PDB entry 6KFG | electron microscopy, 3.80 A resolution | chains C and D of the 8 polymer chains in the assembly

# Chain C (and D)
Name: Innexin-6
Organism: Caenorhabditis elegans
Notes: chain D of this document is another copy of the same molecule, construct and numbering; everything in this record applies to it too
Reference sequence: Q9U3N4 (INX6_CAEEL); numbering as in UniProt (aligned over 1-389)
Chain sequence (389 residues; each row starts with the number of its first residue):
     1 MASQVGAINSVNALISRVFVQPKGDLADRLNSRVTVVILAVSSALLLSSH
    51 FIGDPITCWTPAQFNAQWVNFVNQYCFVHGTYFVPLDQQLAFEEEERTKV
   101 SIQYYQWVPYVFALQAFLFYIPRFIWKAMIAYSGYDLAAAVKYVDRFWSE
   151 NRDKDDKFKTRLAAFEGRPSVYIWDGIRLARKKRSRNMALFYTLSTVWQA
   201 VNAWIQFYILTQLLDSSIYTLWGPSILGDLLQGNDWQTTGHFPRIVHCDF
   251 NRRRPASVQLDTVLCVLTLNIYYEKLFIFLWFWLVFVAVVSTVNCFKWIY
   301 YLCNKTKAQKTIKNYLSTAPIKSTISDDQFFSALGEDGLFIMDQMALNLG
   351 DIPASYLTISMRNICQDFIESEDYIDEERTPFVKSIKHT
Disordered / not traced: 1-11, 52-53, 88-96, 253-261, 370-389
Disulfide bonds: Cys58-Cys265, Cys76-Cys248

# Chain C / chain D interface
Residue-residue contacts - 39 pairs, chain C then chain D:
  Leu14(C) with Asn12(D)
  Asn65(C) with Phe64(D)
  Gln67(C) with Trp59(D); Phe64(D)
  Trp68(C) with Trp59(D), hydrophobic
  Phe71(C) with Thr57(D); Trp59(D), hydrophobic
  Gln74(C) with Thr57(D); Val266(D); Thr268(D)
  Val78(C) with Trp236(D); Arg244(D); Ile245(D), hydrophobic; Val266(D), hydrophobic
  Gln106(C) with Arg244(D); Ile271(D); Lys275(D)
  Trp107(C) with Asp235(D)
  Tyr110(C) with Ile271(D); Tyr272(D); Lys275(D)
  Asp136(C) with Ile352(D)
  Tyr143(C) with Arg152(D), hydrogen bond (side chain-backbone)
  Arg146(C) with Arg152(D)
  Lys157(C) with Asp155(D), salt bridge
  Arg168(C) with Asp153(D), salt bridge; Phe158(D)
  Tyr172(C) with Trp148(D), hydrophobic; Ile352(D), hydrophobic
  Asp175(C) with Arg161(D), salt bridge; Tyr356(D), hydrogen bond
  Gly176(C) with Ile352(D)
  Leu179(C) with Tyr315(D), hydrophobic; Asp351(D); Ile352(D); Ser355(D)
  Lys182(C) with Asn314(D)
  Lys183(C) with Tyr315(D); Asp351(D), salt bridge
Interface residues without a listed pair, chain C (29 interface residues in all): Leu47, Tyr75, Phe77, Phe124, Glu150, Gly167, Val171, Arg178
Interface residues without a listed pair, chain D (31 interface residues in all): Asp28, His50, Val69, Cys265, Thr318, Gly350

# Overview
29 residues of chain C face 31 of chain D across their interface; the contacts include 2 hydrogen bonds and 4
salt bridges. Polar contacts include Lys157(C)-Asp155(D), Arg168(C)-Asp153(D) and Asp175(C)-Arg161(D).
Chain C and chain D are both Innexin-6 (Caenorhabditis elegans); the structure, Undocked INX-6 hemichannel in
detergent, was determined by electron microscopy, deposited together with 6KFF and 6KFH.
